8A1V - chains B and E of the 6 polymer chains in the assembly; structure by electron microscopy, 2.73 A resolution.

== Chain B ==
Molecule: Na(+)-translocating NADH-quinone reductase subunit B
Source organism: Vibrio cholerae
Notes: EC 7.2.1.1
Reference sequence: A0A085SSI3 (A0A085SSI3_VIBCL); residue numbers follow UniProt; this construct covers 1-415
Chain sequence (415 residues; numbered 1 to 415; the number before each row is that of its first residue):
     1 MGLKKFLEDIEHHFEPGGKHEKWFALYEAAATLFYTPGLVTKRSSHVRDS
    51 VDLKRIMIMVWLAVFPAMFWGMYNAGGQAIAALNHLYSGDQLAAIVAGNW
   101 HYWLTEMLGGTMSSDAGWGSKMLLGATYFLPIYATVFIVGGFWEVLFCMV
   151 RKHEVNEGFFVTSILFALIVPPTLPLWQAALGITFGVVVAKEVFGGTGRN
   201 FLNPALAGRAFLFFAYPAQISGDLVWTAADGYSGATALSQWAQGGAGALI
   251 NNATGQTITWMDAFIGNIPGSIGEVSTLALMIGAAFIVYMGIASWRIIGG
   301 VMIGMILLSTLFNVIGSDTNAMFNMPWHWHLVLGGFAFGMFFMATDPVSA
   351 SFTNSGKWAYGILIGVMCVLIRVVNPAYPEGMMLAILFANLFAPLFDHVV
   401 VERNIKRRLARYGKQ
Not modelled in the structure: 1-19, 415
Covalently attached groups: flavin mononucleotide (FMN) linked to Thr236
Ion coordination: Na+ site 1: Ala263, Val275, Val332; Na+ site 2: Ile371, Arg372, Asn375, Tyr378
Ligand contacts:
  - 1,2-Distearoyl-sn-glycerophosphoethanolamine (3PE), molecule 1: Trp143, Phe147, Val150, Arg151, His153, Thr184, Phe185, Val188, Val189
  - 1,2-Distearoyl-sn-glycerophosphoethanolamine (3PE), molecule 2: Trp260, Met261, Phe264, Met281, Trp327, His328, Trp329, Leu331
  - FMN (flavin mononucleotide), molecule 1: Ile169, Leu206, Arg209, Phe213, Trp226, Ala237, Leu238, Ser239, Gly270, Ser271, Glu274, Gly334, Gly335, Phe338, Gly339, Met343, Tyr378, Pro379, Glu380, Gly381, Met382, Met383, Leu384
  - FMN, molecule 2: Phe213, Phe214, Pro217, Ser221, Gly222, Asp223, Gln243, Ala377, Tyr378, Pro379
  - riboflavin (RBF): Ile56, Met57, Val60, Gly158, Val161, Thr162, Leu165, Gly196, Thr197, Gly198, Arg199, Asn200, Leu202, Asn203, Pro204, Ala205, Ile292, Phe342, Met343, Thr345, Asp346, Pro347, Val348, Ser349
  - ubiquinone-2 (UQ2): Leu26, Ala29, Ala30, Leu33, Phe137, Ile138, Gly141, Phe142, Glu144, Val145, Val155, Asn156, Phe159, Phe160
From the paper describing this entry:
  - binding site for ubiquinone-2: Leu26, Ala29, Leu33, Gly141, Asn156, Phe159
  - mutagenesis - F338A, F342A, D346A: decreased catalytic activity
  - mutagenesis - D346A: decreased growth
  - specificity-determining residues: Leu33 (by similarity / conservation)

== Chain E ==
Molecule: Na(+)-translocating NADH-quinone reductase subunit E
Source organism: Vibrio cholerae
Notes: EC 7.2.1.1
Reference sequence: A0A085QWM0 (A0A085QWM0_VIBCL); numbering as in UniProt (aligned over 1-198)
Chain sequence (198 residues; row label = number of the first residue in the row):
     1 MEHYISLLVKSIFIENMALSFFLGMCTFLAVSKKVKTSFGLGIAVIVVLT
    51 ISVPVNNLVYNLVLKPDALVEGVDLSFLNFITFIGVIAALVQILEMILDR
   101 FFPPLYNALGIFLPLITVNCAIFGGVSFMVQRDYSFAESVVYGFGSGVGW
   151 MLAIVALAGIREKMKYSDVPPGLRGLGITFITAGLMALGFMSFSGVQL
Not modelled in the structure: 1, 198
Ion coordination: 2Fe-2S cluster Fe: Cys26, Cys120 (shared with 2 residues of chain D)
Ligand contacts:
  - 1,2-Distearoyl-sn-glycerophosphoethanolamine (3PE): Asp168, Pro170, Pro171
  - 2Fe-2S cluster (FES): Gly24, Met25, Cys26, Asn119, Cys120

== Chain B / chain E interface ==
Pairs across the interface - 56 pairs, chain B then chain E:
  Arg151(B) - Asp168(E)  salt bridge
  Arg151(B) - Val169(E)
  Arg151(B) - Pro170(E)
  His153(B) - Asp168(E)  salt bridge
  Val189(B) - Ile181(E)
  Val189(B) - Leu185(E)
  Val193(B) - Val169(E)
  Val193(B) - Pro170(E)
  Val193(B) - Leu173(E)  hydrophobic
  Val193(B) - Ile178(E)
  Phe194(B) - Met164(E)  hydrophobic
  Phe194(B) - Ser167(E)  hydrogen bond (backbone-side chain)
  Phe194(B) - Asp168(E)  hydrogen bond (backbone-backbone)
  Phe194(B) - Thr182(E)
  Phe194(B) - Leu185(E)  hydrophobic
  Gly195(B) - Asp168(E)  hydrogen bond (backbone-backbone)
  Gly198(B) - Tyr166(E)
  Arg199(B) - Tyr166(E)  hydrogen bond (side chain-backbone)
  Arg199(B) - Ser167(E)  hydrogen bond (backbone-side chain)
  Arg199(B) - Asp168(E)
  Asn200(B) - Lys163(E)
  Phe201(B) - Ile160(E)  hydrophobic
  Phe201(B) - Thr182(E)
  Leu202(B) - Leu185(E)  hydrophobic
  Ala210(B) - Leu188(E)  hydrophobic
  Phe214(B) - Leu188(E)  hydrophobic
  Phe214(B) - Met191(E)  hydrophobic
  Val348(B) - Lys163(E)  hydrogen bond (backbone-side chain)
  Ala350(B) - Lys163(E)
  Phe352(B) - Lys163(E)
  Met367(B) - Ser192(E)
  Met367(B) - Phe193(E)  hydrophobic
  Ile371(B) - Ser192(E)
  Val374(B) - Val196(E)  hydrophobic
  Asn375(B) - Ser192(E)  hydrogen bond (side chain-backbone)
  Asn375(B) - Phe193(E)
  Asn375(B) - Ser194(E)
  Asn375(B) - Gly195(E)
  Asn375(B) - Val196(E)
  Pro376(B) - Gly195(E)
  Ala377(B) - Gly195(E)
  Tyr378(B) - Met191(E)
  Tyr378(B) - Ser194(E)
  Leu384(B) - Ser192(E)
  Phe388(B) - Gly189(E)
  Phe388(B) - Phe190(E)  hydrophobic
  Leu391(B) - Ile160(E)
  Leu391(B) - Met186(E)
  Phe392(B) - Leu152(E)  hydrophobic
  Phe392(B) - Ala156(E)  hydrophobic
  Pro394(B) - Gly159(E)
  Pro394(B) - Lys163(E)
  Leu395(B) - Val155(E)
  Leu395(B) - Ala156(E)  hydrophobic
  His398(B) - Val35(E)
  His398(B) - Glu162(E)  salt bridge
Other interface residues (no listed pair), chain B (35 interface residues in all): Phe185, Ala190, Ala207, Ser349, Leu370
Other interface residues (no listed pair), chain E (30 interface residues in all): Pro171

== Overview ==
35 residues of chain B and 30 residues of chain E are in contact; the contacts include 7 hydrogen bonds and 3
salt bridges. Polar contacts include Arg151(B)-Asp168(E), His153(B)-Asp168(E) and His398(B)-Glu162(E). The
paper reports a binding site for ubiquinone-2 at Leu26(B), Ala29(B) and Leu33(B) among others; F338A, F342A
and D346A of chain B reduce catalytic activity.
Chain B is Na(+)-translocating NADH-quinone reductase subunit B and chain E is Na(+)-translocating
NADH-quinone reductase subunit E, both from Vibrio cholerae; the structure, Sodium pumping NADH-quinone
oxidoreductase with substrate Q2, was determined by electron microscopy, deposited together with 8A1T, 8A1U,
8A1W, 8A1X, 8A1Y, 8ACW and 8ACY.
